PDB entry 5UHD | X-ray diffraction, 4.01 A resolution (low resolution: residue-level contacts below are approximate; hydrogen-bond / salt-bridge calls are withheld) | chains D and G of the 8 polymer chains in the assembly

== Chain D ==
Protein: DNA-directed RNA polymerase subunit beta'
Source organism: Mycobacterium tuberculosis (strain ATCC 25618 / H37Rv)
Notes: EC 2.7.7.6
Reference sequence: P9WGY7 (RPOC_MYCTU); residues 1-1316 here = UniProt positions 1-1316
Chain sequence (1316 residues; numbered 1 to 1316; the number before each row is that of its first residue):
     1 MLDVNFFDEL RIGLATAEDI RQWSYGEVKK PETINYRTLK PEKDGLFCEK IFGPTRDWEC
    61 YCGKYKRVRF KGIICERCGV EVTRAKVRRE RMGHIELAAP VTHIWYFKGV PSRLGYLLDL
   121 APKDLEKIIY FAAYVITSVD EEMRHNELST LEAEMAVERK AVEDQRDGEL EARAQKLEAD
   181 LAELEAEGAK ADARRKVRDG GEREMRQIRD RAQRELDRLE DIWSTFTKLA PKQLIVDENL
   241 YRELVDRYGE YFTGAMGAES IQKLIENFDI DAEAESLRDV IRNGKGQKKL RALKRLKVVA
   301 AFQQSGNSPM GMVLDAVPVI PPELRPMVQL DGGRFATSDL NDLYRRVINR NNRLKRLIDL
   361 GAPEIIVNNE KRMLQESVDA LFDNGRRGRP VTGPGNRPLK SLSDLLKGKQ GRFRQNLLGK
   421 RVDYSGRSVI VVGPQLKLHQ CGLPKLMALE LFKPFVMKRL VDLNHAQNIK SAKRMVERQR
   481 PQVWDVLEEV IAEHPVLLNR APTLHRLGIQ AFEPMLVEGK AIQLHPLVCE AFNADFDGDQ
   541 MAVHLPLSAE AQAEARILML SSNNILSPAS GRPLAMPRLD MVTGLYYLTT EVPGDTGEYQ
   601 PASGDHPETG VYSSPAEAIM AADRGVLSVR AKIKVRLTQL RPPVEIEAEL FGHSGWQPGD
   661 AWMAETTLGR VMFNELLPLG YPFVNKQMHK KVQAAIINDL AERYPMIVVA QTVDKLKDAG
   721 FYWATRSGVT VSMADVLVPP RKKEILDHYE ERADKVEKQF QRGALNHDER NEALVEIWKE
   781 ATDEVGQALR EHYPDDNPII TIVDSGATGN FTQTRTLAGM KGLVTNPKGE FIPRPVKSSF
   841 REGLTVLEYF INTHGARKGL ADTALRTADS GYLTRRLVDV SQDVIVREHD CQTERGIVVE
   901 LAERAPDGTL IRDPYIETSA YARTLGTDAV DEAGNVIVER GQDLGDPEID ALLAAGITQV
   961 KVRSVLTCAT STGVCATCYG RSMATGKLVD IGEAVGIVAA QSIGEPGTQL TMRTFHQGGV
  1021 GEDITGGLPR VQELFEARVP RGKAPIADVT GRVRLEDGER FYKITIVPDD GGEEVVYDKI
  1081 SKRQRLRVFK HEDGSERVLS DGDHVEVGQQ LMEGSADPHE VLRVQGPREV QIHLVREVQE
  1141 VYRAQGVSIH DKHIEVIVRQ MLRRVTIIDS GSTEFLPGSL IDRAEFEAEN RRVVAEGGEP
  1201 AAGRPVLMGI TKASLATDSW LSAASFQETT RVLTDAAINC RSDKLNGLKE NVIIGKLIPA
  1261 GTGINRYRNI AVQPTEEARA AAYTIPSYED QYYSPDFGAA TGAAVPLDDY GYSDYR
Disordered / not traced: 1-2, 1012-1025, 1282-1316
Curated features (UniProtKB/Swiss-Prot):
  - binding site (Zn(2+)): Cys-60, Cys-62, Cys-75, Cys-78, Cys-891, Cys-968, Cys-975, Cys-978
  - binding site (Mg(2+)): Asp-535, Asp-537, Asp-539
Ion coordination: Zn2+ site 1: Cys-60, Cys-62, Cys-75, Cys-78; Mg2+: Asp-535, Asp-537, Asp-539; Zn2+ site 2: Cys-891, Cys-968, Cys-975, Cys-978

== Chain G ==
Molecule: 16-nt DNA strand
Sequence (16 nucleotides; each row starts with the number of its first residue):
     5 CATCCGTGAG TCGAGG
Disordered / not traced: 19-20

== Interface between chain D and chain G ==
Residue-residue contacts (17):
  Lys-108(D) with DG10(G)
  Arg-386(D) with DG10(G); DT11(G)
  Lys-409(D) with DG14(G); DT15(G)
  Arg-414(D) with DA13(G)
  Arg-421(D) with DG17(G)
  Arg-427(D) with DC16(G)
  Ala-501(D) with DC16(G)
  Pro-502(D) with DT15(G)
  Thr-867(D) with DG14(G)
  Ala-868(D) with DG14(G)
  Tyr-872(D) with DG12(G); DA13(G)
  Gln-1227(D) with DG12(G)
  Glu-1228(D) with DG12(G)
  Thr-1230(D) with DT11(G)
Interface residues without a listed pair, chain D (18 interface residues in all): Val-110, Lys-407, Gly-871, Arg-875

== Summary ==
18 residues of chain D face 8 of chain G across their interface. Cys-60(D), Cys-62(D), Cys-75(D) and Cys-78(D)
form the Zn2+ site 1. Asp-535(D), Asp-537(D) and Asp-539(D) form the Mg2+ site. Curated annotation (UniProt)
lists 8 Zn2+-binding residues and 3 Mg2+-binding residues on chain D.
Here chain D is DNA-directed RNA polymerase subunit beta' (Mycobacterium tuberculosis (strain ATCC 25618 /
H37Rv)) and chain G is a 16-nt DNA strand. Entry 5UHD (Crystal structure of Mycobacterium tuberculosis
transcription initiation complex containing 4nt RNA in complex with Rifampin) was determined by X-ray
diffraction (same publication as 5UH5, 5UH6, 5UH8, 5UH9, 5UHA, 5UHB and 4 further entries).
